4Y6C - chain A; structure by X-ray diffraction, 1.77 A resolution.

== Chain A ==
Name: ANSERINA PUTATIVE KINESIN LIGHT chain
Organism: Podospora anserina
Amino-acid sequence (229 residues; numbered -3 to 225; the number before each row is that of its first residue; numbers below 1 keep their minus sign (Met-3 is residue -3)):
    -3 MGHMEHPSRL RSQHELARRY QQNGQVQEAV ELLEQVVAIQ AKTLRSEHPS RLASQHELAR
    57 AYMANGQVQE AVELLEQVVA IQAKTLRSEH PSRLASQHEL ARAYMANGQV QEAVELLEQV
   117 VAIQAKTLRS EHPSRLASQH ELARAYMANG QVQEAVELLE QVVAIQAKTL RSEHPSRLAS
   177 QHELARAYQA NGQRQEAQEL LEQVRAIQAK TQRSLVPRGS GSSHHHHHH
Disordered / not traced: -3 to -2, 211-225
Modified / non-standard residues: Mse0, Mse59, Mse101, Mse143 (selenomethionine)

== Summary ==
Chain A is ANSERINA PUTATIVE KINESIN LIGHT chain (Podospora anserina); the structure, Q17M crystal structure
of Podosopora anserina putative kinesin light chain nearly identical TPR-like repeats, was determined by X-ray
diffraction together with 4Y6W from the same study.
